4BXX - chains C and K of the 16 polymer chains in the assembly; structure by X-ray diffraction, 3.28 A resolution.

[Chain C]
Name: DNA-directed RNA polymerase II subunit RPB3
Source organism: Saccharomyces cerevisiae
Reference sequence: P16370 (RPB3_YEAST); numbering as in UniProt (aligned over 1-318)
Chain sequence (318 residues; each row starts with the number of its first residue):
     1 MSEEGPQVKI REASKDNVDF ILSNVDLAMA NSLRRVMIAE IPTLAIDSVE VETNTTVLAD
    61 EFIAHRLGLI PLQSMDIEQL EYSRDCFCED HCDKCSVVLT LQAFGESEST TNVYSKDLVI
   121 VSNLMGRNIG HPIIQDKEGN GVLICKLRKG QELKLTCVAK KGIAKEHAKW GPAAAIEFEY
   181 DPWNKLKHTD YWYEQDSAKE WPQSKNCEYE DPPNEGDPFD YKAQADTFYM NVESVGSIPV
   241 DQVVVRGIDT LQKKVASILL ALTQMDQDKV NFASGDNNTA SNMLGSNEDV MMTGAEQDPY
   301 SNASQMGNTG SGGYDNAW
Unresolved in the structure: 1-2, 269-318
Ion coordination: Zn2+: Cys86, Cys88, Cys92, Cys95
UniProt features mapped onto this chain:
  - binding site (Zn(2+)): Cys86, Cys88, Cys92, Cys95
  - modified residue: Ser2 (N-acetylserine)
  - natural variant: Ala30 (A30D: In mutant RPB3-1)
  - mutagenesis: Lys9 (K9E: Transcript termination readthrough)

[Chain K]
Name: DNA-directed RNA polymerase II subunit RPB11
Source organism: Saccharomyces cerevisiae
Reference sequence: P38902 (RPB11_YEAST); numbering as in UniProt (aligned over 1-120)
Chain sequence (120 residues; numbered 1 to 120; the number before each row is that of its first residue):
     1 MNAPDRFELF LLGEGESKLK IDPDTKAPNA VVITFEKEDH TLGNLIRAEL LNDRKVLFAA
    61 YKVEHPFFAR FKLRIQTTEG YDPKDALKNA CNSIINKLGA LKTNFETEWN LQTLAADDAF
Unresolved in the structure: 116-120
UniProt features mapped onto this chain:
  - mutagenesis: Glu108 (E108G/V: Transcript termination readthrough; E108K: Transcript termination readthrough. Lethal), Leu111 (L111P: Transcript termination readthrough), Leu114 (L114P: Transcript termination readthrough)

[Chain C / chain K interface]
Pairs across the interface - 96 pairs, chain C then chain K:
  Glu3(C) - Thr103(K)
  Glu3(C) - Asn104(K)
  Glu4(C) - Ala100(K)
  Glu4(C) - Thr103(K)
  Glu4(C) - Asn104(K)
  Gly5(C) - Ala100(K)
  Pro6(C) - Lys97(K)
  Pro6(C) - Leu101(K)  hydrophobic
  Pro6(C) - Asn104(K)  hydrogen bond (backbone-side chain)
  Gln7(C) - Asn104(K)
  Val8(C) - Leu101(K)  hydrophobic
  Val8(C) - Asn104(K)
  Val8(C) - Phe105(K)
  Val8(C) - Glu108(K)
  Lys9(C) - Glu108(K)
  Ile10(C) - Glu108(K)  hydrogen bond (backbone-side chain)
  Ile10(C) - Trp109(K)
  Ile10(C) - Gln112(K)
  Ala13(C) - Trp109(K)  hydrophobic
  Ala13(C) - Gln112(K)
  Ala13(C) - Leu114(K)
  Ser14(C) - Trp109(K)
  Ser14(C) - Ala115(K)  hydrogen bond (backbone-backbone)
  Lys15(C) - Ala115(K)
  Val18(C) - Trp109(K)  hydrophobic
  Leu22(C) - Leu101(K)  hydrophobic
  Asp26(C) - Asn52(K)
  Asp26(C) - Lys97(K)  salt bridge
  Ala28(C) - Asn44(K)
  Ala28(C) - Ala48(K)  hydrophobic
  Met29(C) - Leu45(K)  hydrophobic
  Met29(C) - Lys97(K)
  Met29(C) - Leu98(K)  hydrophobic
  Ser32(C) - Thr41(K)  hydrogen bond (side chain-backbone)
  Ser32(C) - Leu45(K)
  Leu33(C) - Leu101(K)  hydrophobic
  Arg35(C) - Asp39(K)  salt bridge
  Arg35(C) - His40(K)
  Arg35(C) - Thr41(K)  hydrogen bond
  Val36(C) - Thr41(K)
  Glu40(C) - Asp39(K)
  Glu40(C) - Thr41(K)  hydrogen bond
  Arg84(C) - Phe10(K)
  Arg84(C) - Leu11(K)
  Ile163(C) - Phe10(K)  hydrophobic
  Ala164(C) - Arg6(K)  hydrogen bond (backbone-side chain)
  Lys165(C) - Arg6(K)  hydrogen bond (backbone-side chain)
  Lys165(C) - Leu9(K)
  Lys165(C) - Phe10(K)
  Lys165(C) - Asp39(K)  salt bridge
  Glu166(C) - Arg6(K)  hydrogen bond (backbone-side chain)
  Glu166(C) - Phe7(K)
  Glu166(C) - Phe10(K)
  His167(C) - Arg6(K)
  Asp241(C) - Phe105(K)
  Asp241(C) - Trp109(K)
  Val244(C) - Phe105(K)  hydrophobic
  Val245(C) - Lys102(K)
  Val245(C) - Phe105(K)  hydrophobic
  Val245(C) - Glu106(K)
  Ile248(C) - Leu98(K)
  Ile248(C) - Leu101(K)  hydrophobic
  Ile248(C) - Lys102(K)
  Asp249(C) - Lys102(K)  salt bridge
  Leu251(C) - Leu45(K)  hydrophobic
  Leu251(C) - Leu98(K)  hydrophobic
  Gln252(C) - Ile95(K)  hydrogen bond (side chain-backbone)
  Gln252(C) - Leu98(K)
  Gln252(C) - Gly99(K)
  Gln252(C) - Lys102(K)
  Lys254(C) - Glu38(K)  salt bridge
  Lys254(C) - Asp39(K)  salt bridge
  Lys254(C) - Leu42(K)
  Val255(C) - Leu42(K)  hydrophobic
  Val255(C) - Cys91(K)
  Val255(C) - Ile94(K)  hydrophobic
  Val255(C) - Ile95(K)  hydrophobic
  Ala256(C) - Ile95(K)  hydrophobic
  Ile258(C) - Leu19(K)
  Ile258(C) - Phe35(K)  hydrophobic
  Ile258(C) - Leu42(K)  hydrophobic
  Ile258(C) - Cys91(K)  hydrophobic
  Leu259(C) - Lys88(K)
  Leu259(C) - Cys91(K)  hydrophobic
  Leu259(C) - Asn92(K)
  Leu259(C) - Ile95(K)  hydrophobic
  Ala261(C) - Leu19(K)  hydrophobic
  Leu262(C) - Ile21(K)  hydrophobic
  Leu262(C) - Lys84(K)
  Leu262(C) - Leu87(K)  hydrophobic
  Leu262(C) - Lys88(K)
  Thr263(C) - Lys88(K)
  Met265(C) - Ser17(K)
  Met265(C) - Leu19(K)
  Met265(C) - Ile21(K)  hydrophobic
  Asp266(C) - Lys88(K)  salt bridge
Interface residues without a listed pair, chain C (47 interface residues in all): Phe20, Ala168, Val240
Interface residues without a listed pair, chain K (42 interface residues in all): Lys18, Glu49

[Summary]
47 residues of chain C and 42 residues of chain K are in contact, with 10 hydrogen bonds and 7 salt bridges.
Polar contacts include Asp26(C)-Lys97(K), Arg35(C)-Asp39(K) and Lys165(C)-Asp39(K).
Chain C is DNA-directed RNA polymerase II subunit RPB3 and chain K is DNA-directed RNA polymerase II subunit
RPB11, both from Saccharomyces cerevisiae; the structure, Arrested RNA polymerase II-Bye1 complex, was
determined by X-ray diffraction (same publication as 4BXZ, 4BY1 and 4BY7).
